6M7J - chains F and P of the 9 polymer chains in the assembly; structure by electron microscopy, 4.40 A resolution (low resolution: residue-level contacts below are approximate; hydrogen-bond / salt-bridge calls are withheld).

== Chain F ==
Protein: RNA polymerase sigma factor SigA
Source organism: Mycobacterium tuberculosis
Reference sequence: P9WGI0 (SIGA_MYCTO); residue numbers follow UniProt; this construct covers 1-528
Sequence (531 residues; row label = number of the first residue in the row; numbers below 1 keep their minus sign (Gly-2 is residue -2)):
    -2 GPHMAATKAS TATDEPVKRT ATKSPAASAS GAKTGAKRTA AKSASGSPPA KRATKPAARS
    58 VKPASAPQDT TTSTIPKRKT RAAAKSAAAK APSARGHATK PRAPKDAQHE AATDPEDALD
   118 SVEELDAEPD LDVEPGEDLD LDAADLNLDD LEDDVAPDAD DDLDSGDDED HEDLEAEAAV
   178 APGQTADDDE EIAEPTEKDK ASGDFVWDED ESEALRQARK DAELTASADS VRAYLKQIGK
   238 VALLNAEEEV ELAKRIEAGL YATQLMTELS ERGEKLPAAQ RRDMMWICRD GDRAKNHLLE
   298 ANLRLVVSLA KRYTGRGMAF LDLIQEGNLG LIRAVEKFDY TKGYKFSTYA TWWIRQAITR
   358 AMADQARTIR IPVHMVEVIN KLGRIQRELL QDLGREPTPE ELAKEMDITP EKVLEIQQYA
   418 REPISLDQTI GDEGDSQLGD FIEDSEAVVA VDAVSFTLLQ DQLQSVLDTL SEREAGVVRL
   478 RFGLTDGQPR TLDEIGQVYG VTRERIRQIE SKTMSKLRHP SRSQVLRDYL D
Not modelled in the structure: -2 to 208, 528
Construct notes: expression tag (-2 to 0)
UniProt features mapped onto this chain:
  - DNA-binding region: Leu489 to Ser508 (H-T-H motif)
  - region: Ala225 to Ala259 (Sigma-70 factor domain-1)
  - motif: Asp319 to Gln322 (Interaction with polymerase core subunit RpoC)

== Chain P ==
Molecule: 26-nt DNA strand
Sequence (26 nucleotides; row label = number of the first residue in the row):
     1 AGCACAATTT AACACTTTTG TCAAGC

== How chain F and chain P interact ==
Pairs across the interface - 16 pairs, chain F then chain P:
  Gln353(F) with DA1(P)
  Arg357(F) with DG2(P)
  Glu374(F) with DG2(P)
  Arg478(F) with DG20(P)
  Thr488(F) with DT19(P); DG20(P)
  Leu489(F) with DG20(P)
  Arg500(F) with DT19(P); DG20(P); DT21(P)
  Glu501(F) with DT21(P); DC22(P); DA23(P)
  Arg504(F) with DT21(P); DC22(P); DA23(P)
Other interface residues (no listed pair), chain F (11 interface residues in all): Lys378, Asp490
Other interface residues (no listed pair), chain P (8 interface residues in all): DC3

== Overview ==
The interface between chain F and chain P involves 11 residues on one side and 8 on the other.
Here chain F is RNA polymerase sigma factor SigA (Mycobacterium tuberculosis) and chain P is a 26-nt DNA
strand. Entry 6M7J (Mycobacterium tuberculosis RNAP with RbpA/us fork and Corallopyronin) was determined by
electron microscopy (same publication as 6EDT, 6EE8 and 6EEC).
